3J2M - chains A and F of the 12 polymer chains in the assembly; structure by electron microscopy, 15.00 A resolution (very low resolution: no residue pairs are listed; an interface is given only as per-side residue counts).

# Chain A (and F)
Protein: Tail connector protein Gp15
From: Enterobacteria phage T4
Notes: chain F of this document is another copy of the same molecule, construct and numbering; everything in this record applies to it too
UniProt: P11112 (VG15_BPT4); numbering as in UniProt (aligned over 1-272)
Amino-acid sequence (272 residues; numbered 1 to 272; the number before each row is that of its first residue):
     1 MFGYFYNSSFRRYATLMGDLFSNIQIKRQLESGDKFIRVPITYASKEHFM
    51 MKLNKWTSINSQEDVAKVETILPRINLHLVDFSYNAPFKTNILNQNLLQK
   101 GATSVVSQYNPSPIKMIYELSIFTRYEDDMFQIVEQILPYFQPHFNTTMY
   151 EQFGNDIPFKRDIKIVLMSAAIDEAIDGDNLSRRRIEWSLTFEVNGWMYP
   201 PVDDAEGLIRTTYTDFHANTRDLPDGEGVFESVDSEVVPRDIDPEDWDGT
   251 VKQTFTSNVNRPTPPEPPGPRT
Unresolved in the structure: 1-2, 88-104, 179-182, 235-272

# Interface between chain A and chain F
At this resolution (15 A) residue pairs are not listed: 29 residues of chain A and 23 of chain F lie at the interface.

# In short
The interface between chain A and chain F involves 29 residues on one side and 23 on the other.
Both chains are Tail connector protein Gp15 (Enterobacteria phage T4). Entry 3J2M (The X-ray structure of the
gp15 hexamer and the model of the gp18 protein fitted into ...) was determined by electron microscopy,
deposited together with 3J2N, 3J2O, 4HUD and 4HUH.
